Entry 7B8R (X-ray diffraction, 2.10 A resolution); this record covers chains B and D of the 6 polymer chains in the assembly.

== Chain B ==
Name: Multidrug efflux pump subunit AcrB
Organism: Escherichia coli (strain K12)
Reference sequence: P31224 (ACRB_ECOLI); residue numbers follow UniProt; this construct covers 39-329, 561-869
Sequence (613 residues; row label = number of the first residue in the row; note: 222 numbers in that range are skipped by the numbering (no residue carries them; nothing is unmodelled there)):
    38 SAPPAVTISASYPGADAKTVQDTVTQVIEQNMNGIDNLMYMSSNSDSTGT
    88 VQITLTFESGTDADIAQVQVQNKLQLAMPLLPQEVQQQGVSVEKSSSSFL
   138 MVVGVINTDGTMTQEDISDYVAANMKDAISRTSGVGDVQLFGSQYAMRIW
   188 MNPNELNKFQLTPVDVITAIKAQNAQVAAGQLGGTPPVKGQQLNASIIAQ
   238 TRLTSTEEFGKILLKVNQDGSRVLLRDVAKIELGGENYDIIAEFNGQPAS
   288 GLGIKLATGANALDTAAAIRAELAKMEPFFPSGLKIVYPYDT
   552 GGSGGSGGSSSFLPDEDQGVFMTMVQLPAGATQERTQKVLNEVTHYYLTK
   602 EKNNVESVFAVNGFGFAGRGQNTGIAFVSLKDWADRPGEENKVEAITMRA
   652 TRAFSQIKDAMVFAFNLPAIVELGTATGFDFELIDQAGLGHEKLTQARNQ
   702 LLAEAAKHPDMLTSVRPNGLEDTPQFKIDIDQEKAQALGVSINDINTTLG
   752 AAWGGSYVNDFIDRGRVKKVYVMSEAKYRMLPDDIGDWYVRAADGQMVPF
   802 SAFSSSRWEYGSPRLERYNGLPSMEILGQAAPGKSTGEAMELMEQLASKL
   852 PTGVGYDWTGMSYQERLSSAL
Disordered / not traced: 38, 552-567, 672-677, 865-872
Sequence notes: expression tag (38, 870-872); linker (552-560)
From the paper describing this entry:
  - binding site for doxycycline: Ser135, Phe136, Val139, Phe178, Asn274, Tyr327, Met573, Phe610, Phe615, Phe617, Phe628
  - mutagenesis - F136A: unchanged growth in response to chloramphenicol
  - mutagenesis - F136A, F178A: unchanged growth in response to tetraphenylphosphonium

== Chain D ==
Name: DARPin
Organism: synthetic construct
Notes: antibody fragment or engineered binder
Sequence (169 residues; each row starts with the number of its first residue):
     1 MRGSHHHHHHGSDLGKKLLEAARAGRDDEVRILMANGADVNAADVVGWTP
    51 LHLAAYWGHLEIVEVLLKNGADVNAYDTLGSTPLHLAAHFGHLEIVEVLL
   101 KNGADVNAKDDNGITPLHLAANRGHLEIVEVLLKYGADVNAQDKFGKTAF
   151 DISINNGNEDLAEILQKLN
Disordered / not traced: 1-5, 9-12, 166-169

== Interface between chain B and chain D ==
Pairs across the interface (27):
  Asp660(B) with Lys16(D), salt bridge
  Asp723(B) with Arg23(D), hydrogen bond (backbone-side chain); Trp57(D)
  Pro725(B) with Val46(D), hydrophobic
  Phe727(B) with Leu79(D), hydrophobic
  Asp732(B) with Phe145(D)
  Glu734(B) with Lys147(D), salt bridge
  Ser802(B) with Lys144(D), hydrogen bond (backbone-side chain)
  Ala803(B) with Phe145(D)
  Phe804(B) with Phe145(D)
  Ser805(B) with Lys144(D), hydrogen bond (backbone-side chain); Phe145(D)
  Ser806(B) with Asn112(D)
  Ser807(B) with Leu79(D); Asn112(D), hydrogen bond (backbone-side chain)
  Arg808(B) with Leu79(D); His89(D)
  Trp809(B) with Val46(D); Trp48(D); Asp77(D); Thr78(D), hydrogen bond; Leu79(D)
  Tyr811(B) with Arg23(D); Trp48(D), hydrophobic; Leu53(D); Tyr56(D), hydrogen bond (backbone-side chain); Trp57(D), hydrophobic
Also at the interface, not in a pair above, chain B (19 interface residues in all): Glu722, Lys735, Pro783, Glu810
Also at the interface, not in a pair above, chain D (18 interface residues in all): Asp44, Asp110, Ile114

== Overview ==
Chain B and chain D form an interface of 19 and 18 residues respectively, with 6 hydrogen bonds and 2 salt
bridges. Among the polar pairs are Asp660(B)-Lys16(D), Glu734(B)-Lys147(D) and Asp723(B)-Arg23(D). The paper
reports a binding site for doxycycline at Ser135(B), Phe136(B) and Val139(B) among others; F136A and F178A of
chain B leave growth in response to tetraphenylphosphonium unchanged.
Here chain B is Multidrug efflux pump subunit AcrB (Escherichia coli (strain K12)) and chain D is DARPin
(synthetic construct). Entry 7B8R (Doxycycline bound structure of bacterial efflux pump) was determined by
X-ray diffraction (same publication as 7B8P, 7B8Q, 7B8S and 7B8T).
